Entry 3T63 (X-ray diffraction, 1.54 A resolution); this record covers chains M and O of the 6 polymer chains in the assembly.

# Chain M (and O)
Molecule: Protocatechuate 3,4-dioxygenase beta chain
Source organism: Pseudomonas putida
Notes: EC 1.13.11.3; chain O of this document is another copy of the same molecule, construct and numbering; everything in this record applies to it too
UniProt: P00437 (PCXB_PSEPU); residues 301-538 here correspond to UniProt positions 2-239 (UniProt number = residue number - 299)
Amino-acid sequence (238 residues; numbered 301 to 538; the number before each row is that of its first residue):
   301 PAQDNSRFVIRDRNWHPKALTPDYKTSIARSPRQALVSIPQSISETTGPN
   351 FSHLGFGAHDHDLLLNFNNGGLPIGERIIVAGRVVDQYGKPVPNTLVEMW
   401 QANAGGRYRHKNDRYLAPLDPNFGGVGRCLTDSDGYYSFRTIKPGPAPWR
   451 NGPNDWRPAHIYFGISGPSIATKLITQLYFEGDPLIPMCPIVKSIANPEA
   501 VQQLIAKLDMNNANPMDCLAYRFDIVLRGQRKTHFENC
Differences from the reference sequence: engineered mutation Ala447 (Tyr148 in P00437), Tyr462 (His163 in P00437)
Bound ions: Fe ion: Tyr408, His460, Tyr462 (together with beta-mercaptoethanol)

# Chain M / chain O interface
Residue-residue contacts (12; chain M residue first):
  Ile310(M) with Pro453(O), hydrophobic; Asn454(O)
  Asn314(M) with Asp323(O), hydrogen bond
  Lys318(M) with Asp323(O), salt bridge
  Arg333(M) with Ile328(O)
  Ala335(M) with Lys325(O); Ile328(O), hydrophobic
  Leu336(M) with Lys325(O), hydrogen bond (backbone-side chain)
  Ser338(M) with Lys325(O), hydrogen bond; Asn451(O), hydrogen bond (side chain-backbone); Gly452(O); Pro453(O)

# In short
The chain M/chain O interface involves 7 residues from each chain; the contacts include 4 hydrogen bonds and 1
salt bridge. Polar contacts include Lys318(M)-Asp323(O), Asn314(M)-Asp323(O) and Leu336(M)-Lys325(O).
Tyr408(M), His460(M) and Tyr462(M) coordinate a Fe ion ion.
Chain M and chain O are both Protocatechuate 3,4-dioxygenase beta chain (Pseudomonas putida); the structure,
Axial Ligand Swapping In Double Mutant Maintains Intradiol-cleavage Chemistry in Protocatechuate
3,4-Dioxygenase, was determined by X-ray diffraction.
